PDB entry 6MQO | X-ray diffraction, 3.20 A resolution | chain A

== Chain A ==
Protein: Capsid protein
Source organism: Human immunodeficiency virus 1
UniProt: B6DRA0 (B6DRA0_9HIV1); residues 1-231 here correspond to UniProt positions 133-363 (UniProt number = residue number + 132)
Amino-acid sequence (232 residues; numbered 0 to 231; the number before each row is that of its first residue; numbering starts at 0):
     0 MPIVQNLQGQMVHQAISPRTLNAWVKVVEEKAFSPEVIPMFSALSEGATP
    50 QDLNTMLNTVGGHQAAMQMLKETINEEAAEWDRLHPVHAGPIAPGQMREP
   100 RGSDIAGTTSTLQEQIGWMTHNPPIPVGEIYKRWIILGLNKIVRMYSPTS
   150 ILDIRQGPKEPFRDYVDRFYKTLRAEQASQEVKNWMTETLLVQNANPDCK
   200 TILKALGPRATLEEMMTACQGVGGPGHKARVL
Unresolved in the structure: 0, 5-9, 222-231
Differences from the reference sequence: initiating methionine (0); engineered mutation Arg208 (Gly340 in B6DRA0)
Cystine bridges: Cys198-Cys218
What the authors report for this chain:
  - mutagenesis - E71A (60% of WT), E75A (60% of WT), E212A, E213A (40% of WT): decreased binding to MxB
  - mutagenesis - E213A: increased stability (proposed by the authors, not directly observed)

== In short ==
The paper reports that E71A, E75A and E212A, among others, reduce binding to MxB; E213A increases stability.
Chain A is Capsid protein (Human immunodeficiency virus 1); the structure, Structure of HIV-1 CA G208R, was
determined by X-ray diffraction (same publication as 6MQA and 6MQP).
